6JWP - chains B and E of the 5 polymer chains in the assembly; structure by X-ray diffraction, 3.20 A resolution.

[Chain B]
Protein: GTP-binding protein GTR2
From: Saccharomyces cerevisiae S288c
UniProtKB: P53290 (GTR2_YEAST); residue numbers follow UniProt; this construct covers 1-341
Chain sequence (345 residues; numbered -3 to 341; the number before each row is that of its first residue; numbers below 1 keep their minus sign (Met-3 is residue -3)):
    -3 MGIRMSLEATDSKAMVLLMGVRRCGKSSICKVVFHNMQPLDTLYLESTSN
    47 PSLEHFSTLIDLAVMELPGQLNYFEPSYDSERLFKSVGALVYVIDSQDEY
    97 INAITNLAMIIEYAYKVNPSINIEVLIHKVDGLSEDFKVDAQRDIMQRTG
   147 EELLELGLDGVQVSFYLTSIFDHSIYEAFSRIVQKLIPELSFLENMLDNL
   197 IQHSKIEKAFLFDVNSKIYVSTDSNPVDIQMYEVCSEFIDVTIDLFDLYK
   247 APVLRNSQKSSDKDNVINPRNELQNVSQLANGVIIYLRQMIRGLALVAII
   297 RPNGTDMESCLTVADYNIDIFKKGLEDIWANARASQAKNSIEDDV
Unresolved in the structure: -3 to 9, 67-68, 248-267, 326-341
Construct notes: initiating methionine (-3); expression tag (-2 to 0)
Bound ions: Mg2+: Ser23, Thr44 (together with GMP-PNP)
Residues lining bound ligands: GMP-PNP (GNP; phosphoaminophosphonic acid-guanylate ester): Arg18, Arg19, Cys20, Gly21, Lys22, Ser23, Ser24, Thr38, Leu39, Leu41, Ser43, Thr44, Glu62, Pro64, His124, Lys125, Asp127, Thr164, Ser165, Ile166
Curated features (UniProtKB/Swiss-Prot):
  - binding site (GTP): Ser23, Ser24, Ser43, His124, Asp127
What the authors report for this chain:
  - conformationally variable residues (loop rearrangement): Val28 to Phe70

[Chain E]
Protein: Protein SLM4
From: Saccharomyces cerevisiae S288c
UniProtKB: P38247 (SLM4_YEAST); residue numbers follow UniProt; this construct covers 1-162
Chain sequence (162 residues; each row starts with the number of its first residue):
     1 MVMLHSKNVKGFLENTLKPYDLHSVDFKTSSLQSSMIITATNGGILSYAT
    51 SNNDVPKNSINEINSVNNLKMMSLLIKDKWSEDENDTEEQHSNSCYPVEI
   101 DSFKTKIYTYEMEDLHTCVAQIPNSDLLLLFIAEGSFPYGLLVIKIERAM
   151 RELTDLFGYKLG
Unresolved in the structure: 1, 52-63, 89-91

[Chain B / chain E interface]
Contacting residue pairs (9):
  Asp302(B) with Asn42(E), hydrogen bond
  Glu304(B) with Lys70(E), salt bridge
  Ser305(B) with Leu74(E)
  Thr308(B) with Asn67(E); Lys70(E); Met71(E)
  Asp311(B) with Asn67(E)
  Tyr312(B) with Asn67(E); Met71(E), hydrophobic
Also at the interface, not in a pair above, chain B (8 interface residues in all): Val309, Asp315
Also at the interface, not in a pair above, chain E (8 interface residues in all): Gly44, Ile45, Asn64
The authors on this interface:
  - pairs named by the authors: Asp302(B)-Asn42(E) (hydrogen bond), Glu304(B)-Lys70(E) (salt bridge), Thr308(B)-Asn67(E) (backbone contact), Thr308(B)-Met71(E) (hydrophobic contact), Tyr312(B)-Met71(E) (hydrophobic contact)
  - interface residues, chain E: Met71(E)

[In short]
Chain B and chain E each contribute 8 residues to their interface; the contacts include 1 hydrogen bond and 1
salt bridge. Among the polar pairs are Glu304(B)-Lys70(E) and Asp302(B)-Asn42(E). The authors report a
hydrogen bond between Asp302(B) and Asn42(E); a salt bridge between Glu304(B) and Lys70(E); a backbone contact
between Thr308(B) and Asn67(E). From the paper: the interface residue Met71(E); conformational variability at
Val28(B).
Here chain B is GTP-binding protein GTR2 and chain E is Protein SLM4, both from Saccharomyces cerevisiae
S288c. Entry 6JWP (crystal structure of EGOC) was determined by X-ray diffraction.
